Entry 1SFC (X-ray diffraction, 2.40 A resolution); this record covers chains B and D of the 4 polymer chains in the assembly.

Chain B:
Protein: Protein (syntaxin 1A)
From: Rattus norvegicus
Notes: fragment: proteolytically protected fragment
UniProt: P32851 (STX1A_RAT); numbering as in UniProt (aligned over 180-262)
Sequence (83 residues; row label = number of the first residue in the row):
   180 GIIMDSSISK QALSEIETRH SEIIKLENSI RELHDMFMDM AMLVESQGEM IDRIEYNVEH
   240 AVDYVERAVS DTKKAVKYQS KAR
Disordered / not traced: 180-187, 260-262
Curated features (UniProtKB/Swiss-Prot):
  - site: Lys253, Ala254 (Microbial infection: Cleavage)
  - modified residue: Ser188 (Phosphoserine)
  - cross-link (Glycyl lysine isopeptide (Lys-Gly)): Lys252 (interchain with G-Cter in SUMO), Lys253 (interchain with G-Cter in SUMO), Lys256 (interchain with G-Cter in SUMO)

Chain D:
Protein: Protein (snap-25B)
From: Rattus norvegicus
Notes: fragment: proteolytically protected fragment
UniProt: P60881 (SNP25_RAT); residues 120-206 here = UniProt positions 120-206
Sequence (87 residues; row label = number of the first residue in the row):
   120 VVDEREQMAI SGGFIRRVTN DARENEMDEN LEQVSGIIGN LRHMALDMGN EIDTQNRQID
   180 RIMEKADSNK TRIDEANQRA TKMLGSG
Disordered / not traced: 120-130, 205-206
Curated features (UniProtKB/Swiss-Prot):
  - site ((Microbial infection) Cleavage): Arg180, Ile181, Gln197, Arg198
  - modified residue: Thr138 (Phosphothreonine), Ser154 (Phosphoserine), Ser187 (Phosphoserine)

How chain B and chain D interact:
Contacting residue pairs (15; chain B residue first):
  Ala191(B) with Val137(D), hydrophobic
  Glu194(B) with Val137(D)
  Ile195(B) with Val137(D), hydrophobic
  Thr197(B) with Arg135(D)
  Arg198(B) with Ile134(D); Arg135(D), hydrogen bond (side chain-backbone); Glu143(D), salt bridge; Met146(D)
  Ile202(B) with Met146(D), hydrophobic
  Leu205(B) with Leu150(D), hydrophobic
  Ile209(B) with Val153(D), hydrophobic
  Leu212(B) with Leu160(D), hydrophobic
  Phe216(B) with Leu160(D), hydrophobic; Met167(D), hydrophobic
  Met219(B) with Met167(D), hydrophobic
Also at the interface, not in a pair above, chain B (12 interface residues in all): Val244
Also at the interface, not in a pair above, chain D (12 interface residues in all): Arg136, Ile157, Ile192

Summary:
The chain B/chain D interface involves 12 residues from each chain, with 1 hydrogen bond and 1 salt bridge.
Polar pairs include Arg198(B)-Glu143(D) and Arg198(B)-Arg135(D).
Chain B is Protein (syntaxin 1A) and chain D is Protein (snap-25B), both from Rattus norvegicus; the
structure, Neuronal synaptic fusion complex, was determined by X-ray diffraction.
